PDB entry 8ZIV | electron microscopy, 2.95 A resolution | chains D and A of the 3 polymer chains in the assembly

Chain D:
Name: Enteropeptidase catalytic light chain
Organism: Homo sapiens
Reference sequence: P98073 (ENTK_HUMAN); residues 785-1019 here = UniProt positions 785-1019
Sequence (235 residues; each row starts with the number of its first residue):
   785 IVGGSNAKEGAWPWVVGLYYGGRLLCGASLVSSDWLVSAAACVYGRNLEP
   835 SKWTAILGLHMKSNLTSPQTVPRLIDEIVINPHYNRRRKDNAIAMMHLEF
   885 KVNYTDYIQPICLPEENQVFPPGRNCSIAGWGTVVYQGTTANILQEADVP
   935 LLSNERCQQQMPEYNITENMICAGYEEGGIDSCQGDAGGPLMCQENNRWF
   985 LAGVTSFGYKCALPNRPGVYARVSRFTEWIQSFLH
Differences from the reference sequence: engineered mutation A825 (His in P98073), A876 (Asp in P98073), A971 (Ser in P98073)
Curated features (UniProtKB/Swiss-Prot):
  - glycosylation (N-linked (GlcNAc...) asparagine): N848, N887, N909, N949
Disulfides: C810-C826, C910-C977, C941-C956
Glycans and other covalent adducts: N-acetylglucosamine (NAG) linked to N848, N887, N909, N949, N980

Chain A:
Name: Enteropeptidase non-catalytic heavy chain
Organism: Homo sapiens
Reference sequence: P98073 (ENTK_HUMAN); residues 182-784 here = UniProt positions 182-784
Sequence (603 residues; row label = number of the first residue in the row):
   182 IECLPGSSPCTDALTCIKADLFCDGEVNCPDGSDEDNKMCATVCDGRFLL
   232 TGSSGSFQATHYPKPSETSVVCQWIIRVNQGLSIKLSFDDFNTYYTDILD
   282 IYEGVGSSKILRASIWETNPGTIRIFSNQVTATFLIESDESDYVGFNATY
   332 TAFNSSELNNYEKINCNFEDGFCFWVQDLNDDNEWERIQGSTFSPFTGPN
   382 FDHTFGNASGFYISTPTGPGGRQERVGLLSLPLDPTLEPACLSFWYHMYG
   432 ENVHKLSINISNDQNMEKTVFQKEGNYGDNWNYGQVTLNETVKFKVAFNA
   482 FKNKILSDIALDDISLTYGICNGSLYPEPTLVPTPPPELPTDCGGPFELW
   532 EPNTTFSSTNFPNSYPNLAFCVWILNAQKGKNIQLHFQEFDLENINDVVE
   582 IRDGEEADSLLLAVYTGPGPVKDVFSTTNRMTVLLITNDVLARGGFKANF
   632 TTGYHLGIPEPCKADHFQCKNGECVPLVNLCDGHLHCEDGSDEADCVRFF
   682 NGTTNNNGLVRFRIQSIWHTACAENWTTQISNDVCQLLGLGSGNSSKPIF
   732 PTDGGPFVKLNTAPDGHLILTPSQQCLQDSLIRLQCNHKSCGKKLAAQDI
   782 TPK
Curated features (UniProtKB/Swiss-Prot):
  - glycosylation (N-linked (GlcNAc...) asparagine): N328, N335, N388, N440, N470, N503, N534, N630, N682, N706, N725
Disulfides: C184-C197, C191-C210, C204-C221, C225-C253, C347-C354, C422-C502, C650-C668, C662-C677, C716-C767
Glycans and other covalent adducts: N-acetylglucosamine (NAG) linked to N328, N335, N388, N440, N470, N503, N534, N630, N682, N706, N725

Interface between chain D and chain A:
Inter-chain disulfides: C896(D)-C772(A)
Pairs across the interface - 42 pairs, chain D then chain A:
  K792(D) with A777(A); D780(A), salt bridge
  E793(D) with A777(A)
  A795(D) with A777(A)
  W798(D) with G773(A)
  Y828(D) with V579(A), hydrophobic; E581(A), hydrogen bond; V595(A), hydrophobic
  G829(D) with N575(A); V579(A); T597(A)
  R830(D) with I576(A)
  N831(D) with V595(A)
  L832(D) with V595(A); Y596(A), hydrophobic; T597(A)
  P866(D) with S590(A); L591(A); L592(A), hydrogen bond (backbone-backbone)
  H867(D) with D589(A), salt bridge; S590(A); L591(A)
  N869(D) with E581(A); R583(A), hydrogen bond (backbone-side chain)
  R871(D) with F551(A); R583(A)
  Q893(D) with C772(A); G773(A); K774(A); L776(A)
  P894(D) with S771(A); C772(A); G773(A), hydrogen bond (backbone-backbone)
  I895(D) with C772(A)
  C896(D) with C772(A), disulfide
  E899(D) with N686(A), hydrogen bond
  E930(D) with Q779(A), hydrogen bond
  R982(D) with H769(A), hydrogen bond; C772(A)
  W983(D) with G773(A); K775(A)
  H1019(D) with D676(A), salt bridge
Interface residues without a listed pair, chain D (30 interface residues in all): N790, G794, W796, Y804, I864, N865, Y868, R870
Interface residues without a listed pair, chain A (28 interface residues in all): V602, L615, A778

In short:
30 residues of chain D face 28 of chain A across their interface, with 1 disulfide bond, 7 hydrogen bonds and
3 salt bridges. Polar pairs include K792(D)-D780(A), H867(D)-D589(A) and H1019(D)-D676(A). Covalently linked
N-acetylglucosamine: at N848(D), N887(D), N909(D), N949(D) and N980(D).
Here chain D is Enteropeptidase catalytic light chain and chain A is Enteropeptidase non-catalytic heavy
chain, both from Homo sapiens. Entry 8ZIV (wtEP-trypsinogen in Tryp-1) was determined by electron microscopy.
